Entry 4WKE (X-ray diffraction, 1.62 A resolution); this record covers chain A.

# Chain A
Name: A disintegrin and metalloproteinase with thrombospondin motifs 4
From: Homo sapiens
Notes: EC 3.4.24.82
Reference sequence: O75173 (ATS4_HUMAN); residue numbers follow UniProt; this construct covers 213-439
Amino-acid sequence (235 residues; each row starts with the number of its first residue):
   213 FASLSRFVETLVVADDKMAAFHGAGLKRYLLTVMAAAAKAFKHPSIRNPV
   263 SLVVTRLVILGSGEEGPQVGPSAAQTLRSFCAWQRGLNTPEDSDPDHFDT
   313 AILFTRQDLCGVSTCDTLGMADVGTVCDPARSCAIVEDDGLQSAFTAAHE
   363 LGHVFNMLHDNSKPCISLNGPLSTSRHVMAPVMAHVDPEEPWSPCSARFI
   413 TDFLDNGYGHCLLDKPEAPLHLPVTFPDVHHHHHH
Disordered / not traced: 213-215, 273-276, 385-386, 436-447
Disulfide bonds: Cys293-Cys345, Cys322-Cys327, Cys339-Cys423, Cys377-Cys407
Sequence notes: expression tag (440-447)
Bound ions: Ca2+ site 1: Glu221, Asp304, Asp311, Cys423, Asp426; Ca2+ site 2: Glu221, Asp304, Asp426; Ca2+ site 3: Asp320, Leu321, Cys327, Thr329, Glu349; Zn2+: His361, His365, His371 (together with 3PU)
Small-molecule neighbours: 3PU (5-chloro-N-{[(4R)-2,5-dioxo-4-(1,3-thiazol-2-yl)imidazolidin-4-yl]methyl}-1-benzofuran-2-carboxamide): Thr329, Leu330, Gly331, Met332, Phe357, Thr358, His361, Glu362, His365, His371, His389, Val390, Ala392, Pro393, Val394, Met395, Val398
Curated features (UniProtKB/Swiss-Prot):
  - active site: Glu362
  - binding site (Zn(2+)): His361, His365, His371

# In short
Chain A binds compound 3PU. The Ca2+ site 1 is built by Glu221, Asp304, Asp311, Cys423 and Asp426. Glu221,
Asp304 and Asp426 coordinate Ca2+ site 2. From UniProt: active-site residue Glu362 and 3 Zn2+-binding
residues.
Chain A is A disintegrin and metalloproteinase with thrombospondin motifs 4 (Homo sapiens); the structure,
Crystal structure of human ADAMTS-4 in complex with inhibitor
5-chloro-N-{[(4R)-2,5-dioxo-4-(1,3-thiazol-2-yl)imidazolidin-4-yl]methyl}-1-benzofuran-2-carboxamide (compound
10), was determined by X-ray diffraction (same publication as 4WK7 and 4WKI).
